8QOB - chain A; structure by X-ray diffraction, 2.74 A resolution.

== Chain A ==
Molecule: Phosphoserine phosphatase
Source organism: Brucella melitensis
Notes: EC 3.1.3.3
Reference sequence: Q8YI30 (Q8YI30_BRUME); residues -5 to 295 here correspond to UniProt positions 2-302 (UniProt number = residue number + 7)
Sequence (307 residues; row label = number of the first residue in the row; numbers below 1 keep their minus sign (Gly-11 is residue -11)):
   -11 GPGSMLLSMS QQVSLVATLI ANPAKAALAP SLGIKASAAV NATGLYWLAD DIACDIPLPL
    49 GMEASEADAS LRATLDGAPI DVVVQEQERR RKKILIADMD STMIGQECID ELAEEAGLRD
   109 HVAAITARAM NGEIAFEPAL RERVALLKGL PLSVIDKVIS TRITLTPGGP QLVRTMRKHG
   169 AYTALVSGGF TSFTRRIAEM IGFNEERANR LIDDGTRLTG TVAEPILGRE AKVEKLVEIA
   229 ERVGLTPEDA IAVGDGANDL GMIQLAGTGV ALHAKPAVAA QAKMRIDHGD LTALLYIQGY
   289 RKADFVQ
Unresolved in the structure: -11 to 0
Differences from the reference sequence: expression tag (-11 to -6)
Bound ions: Mg2+: Asp86, Asp88, Asp243 (together with (2R)-2-azanyl-3-phosphono-propanoic acid)
Ligand contacts: (2R)-2-azanyl-3-phosphono-propanoic acid (WHT): Asp86, Met87, Asp88, Glu95, Ile97, Thr114, Met118, Phe124, Leu128, Arg131, Ser175, Gly176, Gly177, Lys220, Asp243, Asn246

== In short ==
Ligands of chain A: (2R)-2-azanyl-3-phosphono-propanoic acid. Asp86, Asp88 and Asp243 coordinate Mg2+.
Chain A is Phosphoserine phosphatase (Brucella melitensis); the structure, Crystal structure of phosphoserine
phosphatase (SerB) from Brucella melitensis in complex with AP3 and magnesium, was determined by X-ray
diffraction, deposited together with 9FQN, 9FQ5, 9FQC, 8Q4S and 7QPL.
